3J0L - chains L and X of the 32 polymer chains in the assembly; structure by electron microscopy, 9.80 A resolution (very low resolution: no residue pairs are listed; an interface is given only as per-side residue counts).

Chain L:
Protein: Ribosomal protein S23
From: Oryctolagus cuniculus
Chain sequence (141 residues; row label = number of the first residue in the row):
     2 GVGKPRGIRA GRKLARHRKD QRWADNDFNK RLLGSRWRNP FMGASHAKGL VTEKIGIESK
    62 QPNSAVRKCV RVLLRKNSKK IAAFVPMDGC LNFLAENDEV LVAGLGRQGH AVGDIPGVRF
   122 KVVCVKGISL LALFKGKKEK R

Chain X:
Protein: Ribosomal protein S30
From: Oryctolagus cuniculus
Chain sequence (68 residues; each row starts with the number of its first residue):
     7 TLAKAGKVRK QTPKVEKKDK PRKTPKGRSY KRILYNRRYA PHILATDPKK RKSPNWHAGK
    67 KEKMDAAA

Interface between chain L and chain X:
At this resolution (10 A) residue pairs are not listed: 8 residues of chain L and 7 of chain X lie at the interface.

Summary:
8 residues of chain L and 7 residues of chain X are in contact.
Here chain L is Ribosomal protein S23 and chain X is Ribosomal protein S30, both from Oryctolagus cuniculus.
Entry 3J0L (Core of mammalian 80S pre-ribosome in complex with tRNAs fitted to a 9.8A cryo-EM map: classic
...) was determined by electron microscopy, deposited together with 3J0O and 3J0P.
